PDB entry 1OQV | X-ray diffraction, 1.30 A resolution | chain A

# Chain A
Protein: toxin-coregulated pilus subunit
Organism: Vibrio cholerae
Notes: fragment: globular head domain, residues 29-199
UniProt: P23024 (TCPA2_VIBCH); residue numbers follow UniProt; this construct covers 29-199
Amino-acid sequence (192 residues; row label = number of the first residue in the row):
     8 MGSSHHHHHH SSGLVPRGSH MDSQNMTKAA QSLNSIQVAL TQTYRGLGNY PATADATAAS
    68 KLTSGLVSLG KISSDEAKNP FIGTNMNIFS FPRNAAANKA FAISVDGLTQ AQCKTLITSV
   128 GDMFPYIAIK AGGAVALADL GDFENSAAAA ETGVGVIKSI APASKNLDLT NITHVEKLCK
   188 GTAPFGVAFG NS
Unresolved in the structure: 8-28
Differences from the reference sequence: expression tag (8-28)
Disulfides: Cys-120/Cys-186
What the authors report for this chain:
  - contacts within the chain: Lys-121/Val-182, Lys-121/Leu-185
  - self-association interface (contacts with another copy of this molecule): Val-182, Leu-185

# In short
The paper reports a self-association interface involving Val-182 and Leu-185; contacts within the chain
involving Cys-120, Cys-186 and Lys-121 among others.
Chain A is toxin-coregulated pilus subunit (Vibrio cholerae); the structure, Structure of TcpA, the Type IV
pilin subunit from the toxin co-regulated pilus of Vibrio cholerae ..., was determined by X-ray diffraction,
deposited together with 1OQW.
